Entry 4BEB (X-ray diffraction, 2.99 A resolution); this record covers chain A.

[Chain A]
Molecule: Type I restriction enzyme hsdr
From: Escherichia coli
Notes: EC 3.1.21.3
UniProt: Q304R3 (Q304R3_ECOLX); residue numbers follow UniProt; this construct covers 1-1038
Sequence (1038 residues; row label = number of the first residue in the row):
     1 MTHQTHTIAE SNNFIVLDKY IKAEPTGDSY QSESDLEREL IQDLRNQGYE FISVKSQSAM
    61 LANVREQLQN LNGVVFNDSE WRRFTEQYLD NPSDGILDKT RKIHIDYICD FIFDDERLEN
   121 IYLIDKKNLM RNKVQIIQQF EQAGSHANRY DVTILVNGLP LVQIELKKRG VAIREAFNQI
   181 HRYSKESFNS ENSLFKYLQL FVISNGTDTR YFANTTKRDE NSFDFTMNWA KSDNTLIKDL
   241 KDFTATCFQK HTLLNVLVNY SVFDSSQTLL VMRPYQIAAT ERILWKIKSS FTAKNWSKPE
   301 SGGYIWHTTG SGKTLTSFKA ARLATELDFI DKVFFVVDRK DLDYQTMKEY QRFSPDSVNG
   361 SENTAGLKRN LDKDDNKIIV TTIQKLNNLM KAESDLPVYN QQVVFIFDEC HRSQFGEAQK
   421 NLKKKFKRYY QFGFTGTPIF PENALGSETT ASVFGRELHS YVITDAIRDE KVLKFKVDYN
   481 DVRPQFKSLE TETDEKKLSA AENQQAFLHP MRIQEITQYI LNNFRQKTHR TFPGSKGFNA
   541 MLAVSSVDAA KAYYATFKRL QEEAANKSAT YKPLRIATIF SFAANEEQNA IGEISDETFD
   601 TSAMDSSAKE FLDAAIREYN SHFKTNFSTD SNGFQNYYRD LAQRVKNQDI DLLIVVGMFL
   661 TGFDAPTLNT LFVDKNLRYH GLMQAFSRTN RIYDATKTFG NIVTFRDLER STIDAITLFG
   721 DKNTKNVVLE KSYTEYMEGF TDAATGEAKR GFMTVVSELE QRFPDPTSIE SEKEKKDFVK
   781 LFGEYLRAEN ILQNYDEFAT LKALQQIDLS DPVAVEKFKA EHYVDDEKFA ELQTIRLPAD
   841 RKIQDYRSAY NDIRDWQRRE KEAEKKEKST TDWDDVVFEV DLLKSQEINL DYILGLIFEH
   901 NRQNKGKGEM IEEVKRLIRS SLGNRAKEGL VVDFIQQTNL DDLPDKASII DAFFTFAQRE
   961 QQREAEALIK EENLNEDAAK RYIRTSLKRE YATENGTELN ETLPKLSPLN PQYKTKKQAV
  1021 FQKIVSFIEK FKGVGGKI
Not modelled in the structure: 1-12, 181-191, 584-592, 860-872, 885-1038
Sequence notes: engineered mutation E220 (Lys in Q304R3)
Bound ions: Mg2+: T314 (together with ATP)
Ligand contacts: ATP (adenosine-5'-triphosphate): F225, M227, L270, V271, M272, R273, Q276, T308, T309, G310, S311, G312, K313, T314, L315, T661, G662, D664, P666, R688, R691
From the paper describing this entry:
  - binding site for ATP: Q276, K313, T314, D664, R688, R691
  - mutagenesis - K220E (100-fold): decreased catalytic activity
  - mutagenesis - K220E: unchanged catalytic activity on ATP
  - conformationally variable residues (order/disorder transition, side-chain flip): T215 to D219, N221
  - catalytic residues: D151, E165, K167 (citing earlier work)

[Summary]
Ligands of chain A: ATP. The paper reports catalytic residues D151, E165 and K167; K220E reduces catalytic
activity.
Chain A is Type I restriction enzyme hsdr (Escherichia coli); the structure, Mutant (K220E) of the hsdr
subunit of the ECOR124I restriction enzyme in complex with ATP, was determined by X-ray diffraction (same
publication as 4BE7 and 4BEC).
